Entry 5JJQ (X-ray diffraction, 2.60 A resolution); this record covers chain A.

# Chain A
Name: AMP-dependent synthetase and ligase
Source organism: Streptomyces sp. ML694-90F3
UniProt: A0A077KT11 (A0A077KT11_9ACTN); residues 1-532 here = UniProt positions 1-532
Chain sequence (552 residues; each row starts with the number of its first residue; numbers below 1 keep their minus sign (Met-19 is residue -19)):
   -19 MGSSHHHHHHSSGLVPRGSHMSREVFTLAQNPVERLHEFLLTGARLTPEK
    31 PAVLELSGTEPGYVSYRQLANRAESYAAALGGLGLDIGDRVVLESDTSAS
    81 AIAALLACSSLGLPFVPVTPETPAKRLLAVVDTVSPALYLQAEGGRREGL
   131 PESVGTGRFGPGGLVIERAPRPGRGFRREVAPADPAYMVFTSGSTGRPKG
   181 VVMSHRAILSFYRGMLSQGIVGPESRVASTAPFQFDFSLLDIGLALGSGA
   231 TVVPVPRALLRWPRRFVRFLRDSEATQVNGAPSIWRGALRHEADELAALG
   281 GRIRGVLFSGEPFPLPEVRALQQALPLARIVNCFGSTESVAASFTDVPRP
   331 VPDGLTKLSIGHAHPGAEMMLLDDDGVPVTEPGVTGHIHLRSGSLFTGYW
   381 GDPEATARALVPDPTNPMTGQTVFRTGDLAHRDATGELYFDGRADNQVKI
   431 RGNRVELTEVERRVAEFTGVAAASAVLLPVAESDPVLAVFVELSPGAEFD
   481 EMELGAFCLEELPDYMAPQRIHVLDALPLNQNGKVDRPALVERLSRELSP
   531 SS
Unresolved in the structure: -19 to 8, 172-177, 459-464, 509-532
Sequence notes: initiating methionine (-19); expression tag (-18 to 0)
Small-molecule neighbours: 6L1 (5'-O-[(R)-{[(3S)-3-aminobutanoyl]oxy}(hydroxy)phosphoryl]adenosine): Asp216, Phe217, Leu220, Ser289, Gly290, Glu291, Pro292, Asn312, Cys313, Phe314, Gly315, Ser316, Thr317, Glu318, Val320, Asp408, Phe420, Arg423, Gln427, Lys429, Gly432, Arg434

# Overview
Chain A binds compound 6L1.
Chain A is AMP-dependent synthetase and ligase (Streptomyces sp. ML694-90F3); the structure, Crystal structure
of IdnL1, was determined by X-ray diffraction (same publication as 5JJP).
